PDB entry 9I7P | electron microscopy, 3.20 A resolution | chains G and A of the 10 polymer chains in the assembly

== Chain G ==
Protein: Mitochondrial import receptor subunit tom6
From: Thermochaetoides thermophila DSM 1495
UniProtKB: G0S9G0 (G0S9G0_CHATD); numbering as in UniProt (aligned over 1-84)
Chain sequence (84 residues; row label = number of the first residue in the row):
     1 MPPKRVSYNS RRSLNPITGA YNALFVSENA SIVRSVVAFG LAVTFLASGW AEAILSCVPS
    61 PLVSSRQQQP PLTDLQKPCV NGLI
Unresolved in the structure: 1-15, 57-84
Small-molecule neighbours:
  - DU0 (2-[2-[(1S,2S,4S,5'R,6R,7S,8R,9S,12S,13R,16S)-5',7,9,13-tetramethylspiro[5-oxapentacyclo[10.8.0.02,9.04,8.013,18]icos-18-ene-6,2'-oxane]-16-yl]oxyethyl]propane-1,3-diol), molecule 1: Phe-39, Gly-40, Val-43, Thr-44, Ala-47, Ser-48
  - DU0, molecule 2: Phe-39, Val-43, Ala-47
  - 1,2-diacyl-sn-glycero-3-phosphocholine (PC1): Ile-54, Leu-55, Ser-56

== Chain A ==
Protein: Mitochondrial import receptor subunit (Tom40)-like protein
From: Thermochaetoides thermophila DSM 1495
UniProtKB: G0S7S2 (G0S7S2_CHATD); numbering as in UniProt; present here: 1-256, 267-347
Chain sequence (347 residues; row label = number of the first residue in the row; note: 9 numbers in that range are skipped by the numbering (no residue carries them; nothing is unmodelled there); a row labelled like 256A-256I holds insertion residues (256A, then the next letters in order)):
     1 MASSTNSPLA FLRSNPVFAS LSDLYDAFQE RRQKLGLSNP GLVENIAKEV QRDVLTTNLM
    61 FSGLRADLTK AFSLNPLFQV SHQFAMGERL SPYTFAALYG TSKMFAQGNI DDQGNLSTTF
   121 NYRWTPSFTT KTRFQITPGA TGQDMAQFEH EYSGADFTAT IKALNPSFLE GGLTGIFVGQ
   181 YLQSITPKLS LGLEAVWQRA GLTQGPDTAI SYVGRYKTEN WIASAQLQAQ GALNASYWQR
   241 LGEKVQAGVD MTLSVN
256A-256I PGAAMMGGP
   265 T
   267 KEGITTFGAK YDFRMSTFRA QIDTKGKLSC VLEKRVAAPV MMTFAADVDH FTQQAKVGVG
   327 ISIEAGGEEL QDQQPAPNIP F
Unresolved in the structure: 1-20, 256A-256I
Small-molecule neighbours:
  - DU0 (2-[2-[(1S,2S,4S,5'R,6R,7S,8R,9S,12S,13R,16S)-5',7,9,13-tetramethylspiro[5-oxapentacyclo[10.8.0.02,9.04,8.013,18]icos-18-ene-6,2'-oxane]-16-yl]oxyethyl]propane-1,3-diol), molecule 1: Leu-68, Ala-303, Pro-305, Val-306, Ile-329
  - DU0, molecule 2: Lys-188, Leu-189, Leu-191, Val-213, Gly-214, Arg-215, Tyr-216, Trp-221, Ala-223, Ser-224, Ala-225
  - DU0, molecule 3: Trp-221, Ala-223, Ser-224, Ala-225, Ala-235, Ser-236, Tyr-237
  - 1,2-diacyl-sn-glycero-3-phosphocholine (PC1), molecule 1: His-82, Tyr-93, Phe-95, Ile-110, Asp-111, Asp-112, Gln-113, Gly-114
  - 1,2-diacyl-sn-glycero-3-phosphocholine (PC1), molecule 2: His-82, Phe-84, Tyr-93, Asp-112, Gln-113
  - 1,2-diacyl-sn-glycero-3-phosphocholine (PC1), molecule 3: Phe-134, Gln-135, Ile-136, Gln-143, Asp-144, Met-145, Ala-146, Phe-148, Asn-165, Pro-166
  - 1,2-diacyl-sn-glycero-3-phosphocholine (PC1), molecule 4: Phe-273, Gly-274, Ala-275, Tyr-277, Phe-284, Ala-286, Gln-287, Ile-288, Leu-294
  - diundecyl phosphatidyl choline (PLC): Leu-64, Arg-65, Ala-66, Phe-84, Met-86, Leu-298, Lys-300, Val-302, Met-308, Phe-310, Val-325, Ile-327

== Interface between chain G and chain A ==
Residue-residue contacts (24; chain G residue first):
  Glu-28(G) / Lys-267(A)  salt bridge
  Ser-31(G) / Gly-269(A)  hydrogen bond (side chain-backbone)
  Ile-32(G) / Leu-253(A)  hydrophobic
  Ile-32(G) / Lys-267(A)
  Ile-32(G) / Glu-268(A)
  Ile-32(G) / Gly-269(A)
  Ser-35(G) / Leu-253(A)
  Ser-35(G) / Gly-269(A)
  Ser-35(G) / Ile-270(A)
  Ser-35(G) / Thr-271(A)  hydrogen bond (backbone-side chain)
  Ala-38(G) / Thr-290(A)
  Phe-39(G) / Ala-235(A)
  Phe-39(G) / Val-249(A)  hydrophobic
  Phe-39(G) / Met-251(A)  hydrophobic
  Phe-39(G) / Thr-271(A)
  Ala-42(G) / Val-249(A)  hydrophobic
  Leu-46(G) / Tyr-237(A)  hydrophobic
  Leu-46(G) / Gln-239(A)  hydrogen bond (backbone-side chain)
  Leu-46(G) / Ala-247(A)  hydrophobic
  Leu-46(G) / Val-249(A)  hydrophobic
  Ala-47(G) / Tyr-237(A)
  Ala-47(G) / Gln-239(A)
  Leu-55(G) / Tyr-277(A)  hydrogen bond (backbone-side chain)
  Ser-56(G) / Leu-241(A)  hydrogen bond (side chain-backbone)
Also at the interface, not in a pair above, chain G (18 interface residues in all): Asn-29, Arg-34, Val-36, Val-43, Phe-45, Ala-51, Glu-52
Also at the interface, not in a pair above, chain A (19 interface residues in all): Gly-242, Val-245, Ser-254, Phe-273

== In short ==
The interface between chain G and chain A involves 18 residues on one side and 19 on the other; the contacts
include 5 hydrogen bonds and 1 salt bridge. Polar contacts include Glu-28(G)/Lys-267(A), Ser-31(G)/Gly-269(A)
and Ser-35(G)/Thr-271(A).
Chain G is Mitochondrial import receptor subunit tom6 and chain A is Mitochondrial import receptor subunit
(Tom40)-like protein, both from Thermochaetoides thermophila DSM 1495; the structure, CryoEM structure of the
Chaetomium thermophilum TOM core complex at 3.2 angstrom resolution, was determined by electron microscopy
together with 9I6B and 9I7T from the same study.
